8GGD - chains A and E of the 5 polymer chains in the assembly; structure by electron microscopy, 3.33 A resolution.

== Chain A ==
Molecule: malate dehydrogenase
From: Trypanosoma cruzi strain CL Brener
UniProtKB: Q4DRD8 (Q4DRD8_TRYCC); residue numbers follow UniProt; this construct covers 1-323
Chain sequence (323 residues; numbered 1 to 323; the number before each row is that of its first residue):
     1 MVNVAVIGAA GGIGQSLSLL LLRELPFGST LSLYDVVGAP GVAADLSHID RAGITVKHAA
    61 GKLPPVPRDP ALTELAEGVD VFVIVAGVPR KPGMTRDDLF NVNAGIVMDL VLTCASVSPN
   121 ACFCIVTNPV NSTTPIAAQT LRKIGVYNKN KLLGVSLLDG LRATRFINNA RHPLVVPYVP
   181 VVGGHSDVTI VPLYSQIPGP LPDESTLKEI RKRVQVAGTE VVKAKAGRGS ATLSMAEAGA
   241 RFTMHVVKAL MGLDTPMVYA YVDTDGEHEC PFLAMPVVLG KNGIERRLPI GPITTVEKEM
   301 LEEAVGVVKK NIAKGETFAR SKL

== Chain E ==
Molecule: Peroxisome targeting signal 1 receptor
From: Trypanosoma cruzi cruzi
UniProtKB: V5B7T1 (V5B7T1_TRYCR); residues 1-666 here = UniProt positions 1-666
Chain sequence (666 residues; numbered 1 to 666; the number before each row is that of its first residue):
     1 MDCSTGAAIG QQFAKDAFHM HGGVGVGPTG NSEHDVLMNE MMMVQTPTGP AGEWTHQFAA
    61 YQGQQQQQQQ QHPQELAMRH QQNDAFMLRQ QQEMEEAFCT FCTTHPHSHA HSHQPQGLVG
   121 PAMMGPQIMP PMMFGPGTGG FMMGAPPMMP YASMKFAGDA AMAAANNTNM TQGATATSTT
   181 SVQQELQQQS SDNGWVEKLR DAEWAQDYSD AQVFTLEGQS EQTMEEHAKN SEFYQFMDKI
   241 RSKELLIDEE TGQLVQGPGP DPDAPEDAEY LKEWAAAEGL NMPPGFFEHM MQRPQGNNEQ
   301 AEGRLFDGSN DALMDDGALD NAADVEEWVR EYAEAQEQLQ RVQNETNYPF EPNNPYMYHD
   361 KPMEEGIAML QLANMAEAAL AFEAVCQKEP ENVEAWRRLG TTQAENEKDC LAIIALNHAR
   421 MLDPKDIAVH AALAVSHTNE HNVGAALQSL RSWLLSQPQY EHLGLVDLRE VAADEGLDEV
   481 PEENYFFAAP SEYRDCCTLL YAAVEMNPND PQLHASLGVL HNLSHRFDEA AKNFRRAVEL
   541 RPDDAHMWNK LGATLANGNR PQEALEAYNR ALDINPGYVR VMYNMAVSYS NMAQYPLAAK
   601 HITRAIALQA GGTNPQGEGS RIATRGLWDL LRMTLNLMDR SDLVEASWQQ DLTPFLREFG
   661 LEEMAV
Disordered / not traced: 1-331, 457-490, 641-666
Reported in the primary citation:
  - mutagenesis - R625A/D629A: unchanged binding to malate dehydrogenase (chain A)
  - mutagenesis - P490R (3-fold): decreased binding to malate dehydrogenase (chain A)

== Interface between chain A and chain E ==
Residue-residue contacts (25; chain A residue first):
  P65(A) - N442(E)
  P67(A) - E440(E)
  P67(A) - H441(E)
  P67(A) - N442(E)
  D97(A) - N559(E)  hydrogen bond
  Q139(A) - M633(E)
  K143(A) - D629(E)  salt bridge
  E316(A) - M633(E)
  E316(A) - L637(E)
  T317(A) - Y595(E)
  T317(A) - M633(E)
  T317(A) - L637(E)
  R320(A) - H525(E)  hydrogen bond
  R320(A) - N557(E)
  S321(A) - A553(E)
  S321(A) - N557(E)  hydrogen bond
  S321(A) - N584(E)
  K322(A) - N439(E)  hydrogen bond (backbone-side chain)
  K322(A) - Y583(E)
  L323(A) - V435(E)
  L323(A) - N439(E)  hydrogen bond (backbone-side chain)
  L323(A) - N522(E)
  L323(A) - K550(E)
  L323(A) - A553(E)  hydrophobic
  L323(A) - R580(E)  hydrogen bond (backbone-side chain)
Also at the interface, not in a pair above, chain A (13 interface residues in all): V102, A319
Also at the interface, not in a pair above, chain E (22 interface residues in all): T438, N549, A556, V587

== In short ==
13 residues of chain A face 22 of chain E across their interface; the contacts include 6 hydrogen bonds and 1
salt bridge. Among the polar pairs are K143(A)-D629(E), D97(A)-N559(E) and R320(A)-H525(E). The paper reports
that P490R of chain E reduces binding to malate dehydrogenase (chain A); R625A/D629A of chain E leave binding
to malate dehydrogenase (chain A) unchanged.
Chain A is malate dehydrogenase (Trypanosoma cruzi strain CL Brener) and chain E is Peroxisome targeting
signal 1 receptor (Trypanosoma cruzi cruzi); the structure, Structure of Trypanosoma (MDH)4-Pex5, close
conformation, was determined by electron microscopy (same publication as 8GGH, 8GH2, 8GH3 and 8GI0).
